PDB entry 8GWA | electron microscopy, 2.90 A resolution | chains D and 5 of the 14 polymer chains in the assembly

Chain D:
Molecule: P840 reaction center 17 kDa protein
From: Chlorobaculum tepidum TLS
UniProtKB: Q8KEP5 (PSCD_CHLTE); residues 1-143 here = UniProt positions 1-143
Chain sequence (143 residues; numbered 1 to 143; the number before each row is that of its first residue):
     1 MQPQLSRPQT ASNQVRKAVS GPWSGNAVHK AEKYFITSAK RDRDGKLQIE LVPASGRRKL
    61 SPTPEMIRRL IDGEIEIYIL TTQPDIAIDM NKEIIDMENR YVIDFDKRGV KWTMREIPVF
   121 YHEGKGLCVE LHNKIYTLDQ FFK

Chain 5:
Molecule: Bacteriochlorophyll a protein
From: Chlorobaculum tepidum TLS
UniProtKB: Q46393 (BCPA_CHLTE); numbering as in UniProt (aligned over 1-366)
Chain sequence (366 residues; row label = number of the first residue in the row):
     1 MALFGSNDVT TAHSDYEIVL EGGSSSWGKV KARAKVNAPP ASPLLPADCD VKLNVKPLDP
    61 AKGFVRISAV FESIVDSTKN KLTIEADIAN ETKERRISVG EGMVSVGDFS HTFSFEGSVV
   121 NLFYYRSDAV RRNVPNPIYM QGRQFHDILM KVPLDNNDLI DTWEGTVKAI GSTGAFNDWI
   181 RDFWFIGPAF TALNEGGQRI SRIEVNGLNT ESGPKGPVGV SRWRFSHGGS GMVDSISRWA
   241 ELFPSDKLNR PAQVEAGFRS DSQGIEVKVD GEFPGVSVDA GGGLRRILNH PLIPLVHHGM
   301 VGKFNNFNVD AQLKVVLPKG YKIRYAAPQY RSQNLEEYRW SGGAYARWVE HVCKGGVGQF
   361 EILYAQ
Disordered / not traced: 1-8
Metal / ion sites: bacteriochlorophyll a Mg (7 sites), coordinated by His111, Tyr124, His146, Leu242, His290, His297, His298
Small-molecule neighbours:
  - bacteriochlorophyll a (BCL), molecule 1: Ala12, Ser14, Tyr16, Arg33, Ala34, Val36, Ala38, Pro39, Pro40, Ala41, Ser42, Ala47, Trp184, Phe185, Ile186, Ala189, Phe258, Ser260, Ile265, Val267, His298, Val301, Gly302, Asn305, Phe307, Cys353
  - bacteriochlorophyll a (BCL), molecule 2: Tyr16, Ile18, Val30, Ala32, Cys49, Val51, Phe71, Ala256, Gly257, Phe258, Val269, Ile287, Leu288, His290, Pro291, Pro294, Leu295, His298, Leu313, Tyr345, Trp348, Val349, Val352, Cys353, Phe360, Ile362
  - bacteriochlorophyll a (BCL), molecule 3: Val30, Val51, Leu53, Val55, Val65, Ile67, Phe71, Ile88, Arg96, Asp234, Ser235, Arg238, Glu241, Leu242, Phe243, Pro244, Leu248, Val254, Ala256, Val269, Phe273, Pro274, Gly275, Leu288, Pro291
  - bacteriochlorophyll a (BCL), molecule 4: Ala41, Ser42, Pro43, Leu82, Phe185, Ile186, Pro188, Ala189, Ala192, Leu193, Gln198, Ile293, Pro294, His297, His298, Met300, Val301
  - bacteriochlorophyll a (BCL), molecule 5: Ser42, Pro43, Leu44, Ala47, Cys49, Phe71, Ser73, Val75, Asn80, Lys81, Leu82, Ile84, Val106, Phe113, Phe115, Met150, Phe183, Trp184, Ile186, Phe258
  - bacteriochlorophyll a (BCL), molecule 6: Leu53, Asn54, Val55, Ile67, Ala69, Phe71, Ile84, Ala86, Ile88, Arg96, Ile97, Ser98, Phe115, Gly117, Ser118, Val119, Gln144, His146, Ile148, Trp184, Trp223, Phe225, His227, Ser235, Trp239, Leu242, Ala252, Val254, Phe273
  - bacteriochlorophyll a (BCL), molecule 7: Val104, Val106, Phe109, His111, Phe113, Met150, Val152, Leu154, Asp158, Leu159, Thr162, Trp163, Thr166, Ile180, Phe183, Trp184, Ile203, Val205, Leu208, Gly219, Ser221, Trp223
  - bacteriochlorophyll a (BCL), molecule 8: Leu122, Phe123, Tyr124, Tyr125, Arg126, Ser127, Arg143, Phe145
  - bacteriochlorophyll a (BCL), molecule 9: Tyr125, Ser127, Ala129, Val130
  - bacteriochlorophyll a (BCL), molecule 10: Tyr125, Val130, Val134, Pro137, Ile138, Tyr139, Gln141
  - bacteriochlorophyll a (BCL), molecule 11: Asp161, Thr162, Gly165, Thr166, Lys168, Ala169, Ser172, Thr173, Phe176, Trp179, Ile180, Phe183
Swiss-Prot annotation at these positions:
  - binding site (bacteriochlorophyll a): His111, His146, His290, His297, His298

Chain D / chain 5 interface:
Residue-residue contacts (50):
  Arg7(D) - Lys319(5)
  Gln9(D) - Val19(5)
  Gln9(D) - Val316(5)
  Gln9(D) - Lys319(5)  hydrogen bond (backbone-side chain)
  Thr10(D) - Lys319(5)  hydrogen bond
  Ala11(D) - Glu21(5)
  Asn13(D) - Gly22(5)  hydrogen bond (side chain-backbone)
  Asn13(D) - Gly23(5)
  Gln14(D) - Pro318(5)
  Gln14(D) - Lys319(5)  hydrogen bond (side chain-backbone)
  Glu93(D) - Gly281(5)
  Glu93(D) - Gly282(5)  hydrogen bond (side chain-backbone)
  Ile94(D) - Gly282(5)
  Asp96(D) - Arg132(5)
  Met97(D) - Ala280(5)
  Met97(D) - Gly281(5)
  Met97(D) - Leu284(5)  hydrophobic
  Glu98(D) - Leu284(5)
  Arg100(D) - Pro135(5)
  Arg100(D) - Glu361(5)  salt bridge
  Tyr101(D) - Leu284(5)
  Tyr101(D) - Arg324(5)
  Arg115(D) - Gly282(5)
  Arg115(D) - Gly283(5)
  Arg115(D) - Leu284(5)
  Arg115(D) - Ala365(5)
  Glu116(D) - Gln366(5)
  Ile117(D) - Gly283(5)
  Pro118(D) - Gly23(5)
  Pro118(D) - Ser24(5)
  Val119(D) - Ser24(5)
  Phe120(D) - Ser24(5)
  Phe120(D) - Asp246(5)
  His122(D) - Pro60(5)
  His122(D) - Ser245(5)  hydrogen bond (side chain-backbone)
  His122(D) - Asp246(5)
  His122(D) - Leu248(5)
  Glu123(D) - Pro60(5)
  Gly124(D) - Pro60(5)  hydrogen bond (backbone-backbone)
  Gly124(D) - Ala61(5)
  Lys125(D) - Asp246(5)  salt bridge
  Glu130(D) - Asp279(5)  hydrogen bond (side chain-backbone)
  Leu131(D) - Asp279(5)
  His132(D) - Pro135(5)  hydrogen bond (side chain-backbone)
  His132(D) - Asp279(5)
  His132(D) - Ala280(5)
  His132(D) - Gly281(5)
  Asn133(D) - Glu241(5)  hydrogen bond
  Asn133(D) - Asp279(5)  hydrogen bond (backbone-backbone)
  Ile135(D) - Asp246(5)
Also at the interface, not in a pair above, chain 5 (34 interface residues in all): Ser25, Lys247, Val278, Tyr325, Asn334, Leu335, Glu336, Leu363

Overview:
Chain D and chain 5 form an interface of 28 and 34 residues respectively, with 11 hydrogen bonds and 2 salt
bridges. Polar pairs include Arg100(D)-Glu361(5), Lys125(D)-Asp246(5) and Gln9(D)-Lys319(5). Ligands of chain
5: 11 copies of bacteriochlorophyll a.
Here chain D is P840 reaction center 17 kDa protein and chain 5 is Bacteriochlorophyll a protein, both from
Chlorobaculum tepidum TLS. Entry 8GWA (Structure of the intact photosynthetic light-harvesting
antenna-reaction center complex from a green sulfur bacterium) was determined by electron microscopy.
